PDB entry 9JJ0 | X-ray diffraction, 1.25 A resolution | chains A and B of the 3 polymer chains in the assembly

# Chain A (and B)
Molecule: Macrophage migration inhibitory factor
Source organism: Homo sapiens
Notes: EC 5.3.2.1, 5.3.3.12; chain B of this document is another copy of the same molecule, construct and numbering; everything in this record applies to it too
UniProt: P14174 (MIF_HUMAN); residues 1-115 here = UniProt positions 1-115
Chain sequence (115 residues; row label = number of the first residue in the row):
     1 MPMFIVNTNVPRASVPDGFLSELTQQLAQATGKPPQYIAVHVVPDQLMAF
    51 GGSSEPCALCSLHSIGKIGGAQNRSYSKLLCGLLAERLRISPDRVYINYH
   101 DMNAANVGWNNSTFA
Unresolved in the structure: 1
Construct notes: engineered mutation His100 (Tyr in P14174)
Bound ions: Zn2+ site 1: His63 (together with carbonate ion) (shared with His100(B) of chain B); Zn2+ site 2: His100 (together with carbonate ion) (shared with 1 residue of chain C)
UniProt features mapped onto this chain:
  - active site: Pro2 (Proton acceptor)
  - binding site (substrate): Lys33, Ile65, Asn98
  - modified residue: Lys78 (N6-acetyllysine)
  - mutagenesis: Asn111 (N111C: Causes formation of interchain disulfide bonds with Cys-81 from another subunit)
What the authors report for this chain:
  - Zn2+ coordination: His63, His100
  - mutagenesis - Y100H (Kd 8.9 uM): increased binding to Zn2+
  - mutagenesis - Y100H: decreased catalytic activity on Zn3-MIF(Y100H)
  - mutagenesis - Y100H: increased catalytic activity on Zn2+
  - mutagenesis - Y100H: increased catalytic activity on without the addition of zinc ions

# How chain A and chain B interact
Pairs across the interface - 59 pairs, chain A then chain B:
  Met3(A) - Leu59(B)  hydrophobic
  Met3(A) - Tyr96(B)  hydrophobic
  Met3(A) - Asn98(B)
  Arg12(A) - Leu47(B)
  Leu20(A) - Leu47(B)  hydrophobic
  Leu20(A) - Met48(B)
  Leu20(A) - Ala49(B)
  Thr24(A) - Gly52(B)
  Pro35(A) - Gly51(B)
  Gln36(A) - Gly51(B)
  Tyr37(A) - Tyr96(B)  hydrogen bond (backbone-side chain)
  Ile38(A) - Phe50(B)
  Ile38(A) - Gly51(B)  hydrogen bond (backbone-backbone)
  Ala39(A) - Ala49(B)
  Ala39(A) - Leu59(B)  hydrophobic
  Val40(A) - Met48(B)
  Val40(A) - Ala49(B)  hydrogen bond (backbone-backbone)
  His41(A) - Asn7(B)
  His41(A) - Gln46(B)  hydrogen bond
  His41(A) - Leu47(B)
  His41(A) - Met48(B)
  His41(A) - Leu59(B)
  Val42(A) - Leu47(B)  hydrogen bond (backbone-backbone)
  Val43(A) - Gln46(B)
  His63(A) - Asn98(B)
  His63(A) - His100(B)
  Met102(A) - Asn98(B)
  Met102(A) - Tyr99(B)
  Met102(A) - His100(B)
  Ala105(A) - Asn73(B)  hydrogen bond (backbone-side chain)
  Asn106(A) - Ile68(B)
  Asn106(A) - Asn73(B)  hydrogen bond
  Asn106(A) - Ile97(B)
  Asn106(A) - Asn98(B)
  Asn106(A) - Tyr99(B)  hydrogen bond (backbone-backbone)
  Val107(A) - Ile97(B)
  Gly108(A) - Ser77(B)
  Gly108(A) - Val95(B)
  Gly108(A) - Tyr96(B)
  Gly108(A) - Ile97(B)  hydrogen bond (backbone-backbone)
  Gly108(A) - Tyr99(B)
  Trp109(A) - Phe50(B)
  Trp109(A) - Asp93(B)  hydrogen bond (side chain-backbone)
  Trp109(A) - Val95(B)
  Trp109(A) - Tyr96(B)
  Asn110(A) - Pro92(B)  hydrogen bond (backbone-backbone)
  Asn110(A) - Asp93(B)
  Asn111(A) - Arg74(B)
  Asn111(A) - Ser77(B)
  Asn111(A) - Lys78(B)  hydrogen bond (backbone-backbone)
  Asn111(A) - Cys81(B)
  Asn111(A) - Gly82(B)
  Asn111(A) - Pro92(B)
  Ser112(A) - Arg74(B)  hydrogen bond
  Ser112(A) - Ser77(B)  hydrogen bond (backbone-side chain)
  Thr113(A) - Asn73(B)
  Thr113(A) - Arg74(B)  hydrogen bond (backbone-side chain)
  Phe114(A) - Tyr96(B)  hydrophobic
  Ala115(A) - Arg74(B)  hydrogen bond (backbone-side chain)
Also at the interface, not in a pair above, chain A (29 interface residues in all): Pro2, Val15, Pro44
Also at the interface, not in a pair above, chain B (26 interface residues in all): Gly70, Arg94

# In short
Chain A and chain B form an interface of 29 and 26 residues respectively, with 16 hydrogen bonds. Among the
polar pairs are Tyr37(A)-Tyr96(B), His41(A)-Gln46(B) and Ala105(A)-Asn73(B). From the paper: Y100H of chain A
increases binding to Zn2+; Zn2+ coordination by His63(A) and His100(A).
Both chains are Macrophage migration inhibitory factor (Homo sapiens). Entry 9JJ0 (Macrophage migration
inhibitory factor Y100H mutant complexed with three Zinc ions (Zn3-MIF(Y100H))) was determined by X-ray
diffraction (same publication as 9JIT, 9JIV, 9JIY and 9JIZ).
